4GUO - chains B and E of the 8 polymer chains in the assembly; structure by X-ray diffraction, 3.19 A resolution.

== Chain B ==
Protein: Tumor protein p73
From: Homo sapiens
UniProtKB: O15350 (P73_HUMAN); residues 115-312 here = UniProt positions 115-312
Chain sequence (210 residues; row label = number of the first residue in the row):
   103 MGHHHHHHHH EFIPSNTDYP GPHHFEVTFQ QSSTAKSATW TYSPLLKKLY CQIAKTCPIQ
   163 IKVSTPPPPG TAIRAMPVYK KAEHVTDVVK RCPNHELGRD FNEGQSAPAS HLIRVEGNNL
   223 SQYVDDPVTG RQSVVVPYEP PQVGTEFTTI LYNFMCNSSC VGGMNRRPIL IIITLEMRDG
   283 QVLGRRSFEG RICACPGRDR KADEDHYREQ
Disordered / not traced: 103-113, 312
Construct notes: initiating methionine (103); expression tag (104-114)
Metal / ion sites: Zn2+: Cys194, His197, Cys258, Cys262
Curated features (UniProtKB/Swiss-Prot):
  - binding site (Zn(2+)): Cys194, His197, Cys258, Cys262

== Chain E ==
Molecule: 12-nt DNA strand
Sequence (12 nucleotides; row label = number of the first residue in the row):
   398 CGGGCAAGCC CG

== Interface between chain B and chain E ==
Contacting residue pairs - 11 pairs, chain B then chain E:
  Asn259(B) with DG405(E), phosphate contact
  Ser261(B) with DA404(E), phosphate contact; DG405(E), hydrogen bond to the phosphate
  Arg268(B) with DA404(E), sugar contact
  Arg293(B) with DA404(E), salt bridge to the phosphate
  Cys295(B) with DG405(E), phosphate contact
  Ala296(B) with DG405(E), hydrogen bond to the phosphate
  Cys297(B) with DC406(E), hydrogen bond to the base
  Arg300(B) with DA404(E), base contact; DG405(E), hydrogen bond to the base; DC406(E), base contact
Also at the interface, not in a pair above, chain B (11 interface residues in all): Lys138, Ile294, Asp301
Also at the interface, not in a pair above, chain E (4 interface residues in all): DA403

== Summary ==
The interface between chain B and chain E involves 11 residues on one side and 4 on the other; the contacts
include 4 hydrogen bonds and 1 salt bridge. Polar contacts include Cys297(B)-DC406(E), Arg300(B)-DG405(E) and
Ser261(B)-DG405(E).
Here chain B is Tumor protein p73 (Homo sapiens) and chain E is a 12-nt DNA strand. Entry 4GUO (structure of
p73 DNA binding domain complex with 12 bp DNA) was determined by X-ray diffraction.
